Entry 7ZPP (electron microscopy, 4.50 A resolution (low resolution: residue-level contacts below are approximate; hydrogen-bond / salt-bridge calls are withheld)); this record covers chains A and I of the 20 polymer chains in the assembly.

[Chain A (and I)]
Name: Integrase
Source organism: Visna/maedi virus EV1 KV1772
Notes: EC 2.7.7.-, 3.1.-.-; chain I of this document is another copy of the same molecule, construct and numbering; everything in this record applies to it too
Reference sequence: P35956 (POL_VILVK); residues 1-281 here correspond to UniProt positions 1226-1506 (UniProt number = residue number + 1225)
Sequence (281 residues; row label = number of the first residue in the row):
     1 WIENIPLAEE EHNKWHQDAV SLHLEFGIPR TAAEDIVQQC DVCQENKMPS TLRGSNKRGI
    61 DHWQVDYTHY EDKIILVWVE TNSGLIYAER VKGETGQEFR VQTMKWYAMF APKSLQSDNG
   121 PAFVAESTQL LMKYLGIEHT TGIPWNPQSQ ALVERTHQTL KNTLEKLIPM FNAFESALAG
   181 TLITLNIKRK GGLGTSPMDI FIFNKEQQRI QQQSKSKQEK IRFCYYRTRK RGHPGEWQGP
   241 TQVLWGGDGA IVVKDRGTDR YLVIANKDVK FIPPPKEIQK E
Not modelled in the structure: 1, 277-281
Curated features (UniProtKB/Swiss-Prot):
  - zinc finger: Glu3 to Gln44 (Integrase-type)
  - DNA-binding region: Arg222 to Pro274 (Integrase-type)
  - binding site (Zn(2+)): His12, His16, Cys40, Cys43
  - binding site (Mg(2+)): Asp66, Asp118, Glu154

[Chain A / chain I interface]
Residue-residue contacts (32):
  Asn13(A) - Met170(I)
  Lys14(A) - Leu167(I)
  Lys14(A) - Met170(I)
  Trp15(A) - Gly180(I)
  Trp15(A) - Ile183(I)
  Trp15(A) - Thr184(I)
  His16(A) - Lys166(I)
  Gln17(A) - Thr184(I)
  Gln17(A) - Lys188(I)
  Ser21(A) - Lys188(I)
  Ser21(A) - Lys190(I)
  Leu24(A) - Gly192(I)
  Leu24(A) - Gly194(I)
  Val42(A) - Lys166(I)
  Cys43(A) - Lys166(I)
  Asn46(A) - Lys166(I)
  Lys166(A) - His16(I)
  Lys166(A) - Val42(I)
  Lys166(A) - Cys43(I)
  Lys166(A) - Asn46(I)
  Leu167(A) - Lys14(I)
  Met170(A) - Asn13(I)
  Met170(A) - Lys14(I)
  Gly180(A) - Trp15(I)
  Ile183(A) - Trp15(I)
  Thr184(A) - Trp15(I)
  Thr184(A) - Gln17(I)
  Lys188(A) - Gln17(I)
  Lys188(A) - Ser21(I)
  Lys190(A) - Ser21(I)
  Gly192(A) - Leu24(I)
  Gly194(A) - Leu24(I)
Interface residues without a listed pair, chain A (23 interface residues in all): Asn162, Arg189, Gly191
Interface residues without a listed pair, chain I (23 interface residues in all): Asn162, Arg189, Gly191

[In short]
The chain A/chain I interface involves 23 residues from each chain. UniProt lists a DNA-binding region, 4
Zn2+-binding residues and 3 Mg2+-binding residues on chain A.
Both chains are Integrase (Visna/maedi virus EV1 KV1772). Entry 7ZPP (Cryo-EM structure of the MVV CSC
intasome at 4.5A resolution) was determined by electron microscopy together with 5M0R and 5T3A from the same
study.
